6TYQ - chains B and E of the 5 polymer chains in the assembly; structure by X-ray diffraction, 1.88 A resolution.

== Chain B (and E) ==
Molecule: Pertussis-like toxin subunit B
From: Salmonella typhi
Notes: chain E of this document is another copy of the same molecule, construct and numbering; everything in this record applies to it too
UniProt: Q8Z6A3 (Q8Z6A3_SALTI); residue numbers follow UniProt; this construct covers 24-137
Chain sequence (114 residues; each row starts with the number of its first residue):
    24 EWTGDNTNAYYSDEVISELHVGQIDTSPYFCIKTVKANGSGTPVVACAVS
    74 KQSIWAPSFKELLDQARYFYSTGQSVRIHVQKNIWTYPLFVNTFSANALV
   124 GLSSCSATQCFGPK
Disulfide bonds: Cys-54/Cys-70, Cys-128/Cys-133
Reported in the primary citation:
  - binding site for the ligand 5N6: Thr-65

== Chain B / chain E interface ==
Pairs across the interface - 60 pairs, chain B then chain E:
  Glu-41(B) with Ser-127(E), hydrogen bond; Cys-128(E); Ser-129(E); Phe-134(E)
  Leu-42(B) with Gln-88(E); Phe-92(E); Ser-126(E); Ser-127(E), hydrogen bond (backbone-side chain); Phe-134(E)
  His-43(B) with Leu-125(E); Ser-126(E), hydrogen bond; Phe-134(E); Gly-135(E); Pro-136(E)
  Val-44(B) with Gln-88(E); Gly-124(E); Leu-125(E), hydrogen bond (backbone-backbone)
  Gly-45(B) with Thr-26(E); Ser-81(E); Val-123(E)
  Gln-46(B) with Glu-24(E), hydrogen bond; Trp-25(E); Thr-26(E), hydrogen bond (backbone-side chain); Ile-77(E), hydrogen bond (side chain-backbone); Trp-78(E); Pro-80(E); Ser-81(E), hydrogen bond; Val-123(E)
  Ile-47(B) with Glu-24(E); Trp-25(E)
  Asp-48(B) with Glu-24(E), hydrogen bond (backbone-backbone)
  Thr-49(B) with Glu-24(E), hydrogen bond (backbone-side chain); Pro-80(E)
  Pro-51(B) with Pro-80(E); Ser-81(E); Glu-84(E)
  Tyr-52(B) with Trp-25(E), hydrogen bond; Thr-26(E)
  Cys-54(B) with Phe-134(E)
  Ile-55(B) with Phe-134(E)
  Lys-56(B) with Phe-134(E)
  Val-68(B) with Phe-134(E), hydrophobic
  Phe-82(B) with Glu-84(E)
  Leu-86(B) with Glu-84(E)
  Arg-90(B) with Glu-84(E); Asp-87(E); Gln-88(E), hydrogen bond
  Tyr-93(B) with Tyr-91(E); Gln-97(E), hydrogen bond; Ser-127(E)
  Ser-94(B) with Tyr-91(E)
  Tyr-110(B) with Trp-25(E), hydrophobic
  Leu-112(B) with Trp-25(E)
  Phe-113(B) with Trp-25(E), hydrophobic
  Thr-116(B) with Trp-25(E); Gly-135(E); Pro-136(E)
  Phe-117(B) with Phe-134(E), hydrophobic; Gly-135(E); Pro-136(E)
Other interface residues (no listed pair), chain B (27 interface residues in all): Ser-50, Lys-74
Other interface residues (no listed pair), chain E (27 interface residues in all): Ala-79, Leu-85, His-102, Lys-137

== In short ==
The chain B/chain E interface involves 27 residues from each chain, with 13 hydrogen bonds. Polar pairs
include Glu-41(B)/Ser-127(E), Leu-42(B)/Ser-127(E) and His-43(B)/Ser-126(E). From the paper: a binding site
for the ligand 5N6 at Thr-65(B).
Chain B and chain E are both Pertussis-like toxin subunit B (Salmonella typhi); the structure, Salmonella
Typhi PltB Homopentamer with Neu-5NAc-9OAc-alpha-2-6-Gal-beta-1-4-GlcNAc Glycans, was determined by X-ray
diffraction together with 6TYN and 6TYO from the same study.
